PDB entry 7VOP | electron microscopy, 8.70 A resolution (very low resolution: no residue pairs are listed; an interface is given only as per-side residue counts) | chains D and I of the 32 polymer chains in the assembly

# Chain D
Name: Nucleoporin 160kDa
Organism: Xenopus laevis
UniProt: A0A6I8QA34 (A0A6I8QA34_XENTR); residues 24-1437 here correspond to UniProt positions 1-1414 (UniProt number = residue number - 23)
Chain sequence (1414 residues; row label = number of the first residue in the row):
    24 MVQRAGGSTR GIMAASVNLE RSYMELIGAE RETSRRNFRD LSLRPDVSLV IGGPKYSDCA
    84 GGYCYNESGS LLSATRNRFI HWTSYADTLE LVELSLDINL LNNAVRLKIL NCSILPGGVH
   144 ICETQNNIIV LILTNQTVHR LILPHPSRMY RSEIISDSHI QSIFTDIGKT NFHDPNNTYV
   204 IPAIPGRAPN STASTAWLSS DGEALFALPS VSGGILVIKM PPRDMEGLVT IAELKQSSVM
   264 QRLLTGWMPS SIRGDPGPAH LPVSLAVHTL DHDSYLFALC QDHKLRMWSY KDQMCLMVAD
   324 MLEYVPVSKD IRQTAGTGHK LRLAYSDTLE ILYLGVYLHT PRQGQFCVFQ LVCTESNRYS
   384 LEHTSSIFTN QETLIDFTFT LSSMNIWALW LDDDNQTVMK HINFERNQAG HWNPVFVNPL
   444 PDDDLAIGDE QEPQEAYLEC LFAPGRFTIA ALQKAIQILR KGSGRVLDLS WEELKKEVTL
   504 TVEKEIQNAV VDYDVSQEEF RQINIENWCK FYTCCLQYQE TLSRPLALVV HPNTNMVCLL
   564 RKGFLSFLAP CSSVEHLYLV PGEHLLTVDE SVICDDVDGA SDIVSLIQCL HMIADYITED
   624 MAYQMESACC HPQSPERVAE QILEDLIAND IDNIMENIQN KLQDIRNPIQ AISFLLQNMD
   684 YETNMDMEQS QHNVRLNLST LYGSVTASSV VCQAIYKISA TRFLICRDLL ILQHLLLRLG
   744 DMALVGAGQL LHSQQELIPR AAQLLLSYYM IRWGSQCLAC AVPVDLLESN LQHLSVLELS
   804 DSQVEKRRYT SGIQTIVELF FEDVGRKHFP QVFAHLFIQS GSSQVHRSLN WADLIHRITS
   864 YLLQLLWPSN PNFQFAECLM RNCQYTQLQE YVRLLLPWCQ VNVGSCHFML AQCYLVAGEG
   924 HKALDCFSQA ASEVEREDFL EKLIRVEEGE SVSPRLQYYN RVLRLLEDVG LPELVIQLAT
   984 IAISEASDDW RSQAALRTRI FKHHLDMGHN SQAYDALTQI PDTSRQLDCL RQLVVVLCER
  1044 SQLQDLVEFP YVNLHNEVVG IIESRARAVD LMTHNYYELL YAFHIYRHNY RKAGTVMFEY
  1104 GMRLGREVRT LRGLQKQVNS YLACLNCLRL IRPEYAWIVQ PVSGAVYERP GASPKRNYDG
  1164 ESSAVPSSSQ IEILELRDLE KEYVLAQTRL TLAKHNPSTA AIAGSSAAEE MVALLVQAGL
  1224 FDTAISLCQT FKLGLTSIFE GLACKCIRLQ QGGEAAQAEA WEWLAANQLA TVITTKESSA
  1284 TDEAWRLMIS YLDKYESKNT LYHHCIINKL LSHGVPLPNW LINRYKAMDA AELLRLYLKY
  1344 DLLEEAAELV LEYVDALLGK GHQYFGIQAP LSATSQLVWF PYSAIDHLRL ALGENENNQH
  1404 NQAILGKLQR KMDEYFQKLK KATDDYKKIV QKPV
Disordered / not traced: 24-38, 1433-1437

# Chain I
Name: outer Nup133
Organism: Xenopus laevis
UniProt: A0A1L8H1I9 (A0A1L8H1I9_XENLA); residues 1-1140 here = UniProt positions 1-1140
Chain sequence (1140 residues; row label = number of the first residue in the row):
     1 MFPSPRAQGM GSARRPFNSR LTGGRKALGP GVTASSSPSA LYSPVGRRVS ASGARSTPSR
    61 VYLHPAASET VNYNVQLFGS SLPVKVMEAL SNASADEPMA ACIHEGGWAW LACNDRLIIW
   121 KISHSSSAKL MVCKELPLPL SDSEWSADLV DICAQTGDPA AAQSVALMAA TPEGSSRYWP
   181 NILHEGTYIE SYTEFGSSLC AFVTAVKGNS FILSSEKNQL VRLTPDASGK MNQRVLPQGQ
   241 GMLSGIGRRV STLFGILSPA VESTLCSVLW DKGDCFYTLT DSSINKWDLD DTSESQVLNW
   301 DMSRVLREYI SDAIWGSESD YDDIKAGINI NYLSLNQNCD GLVILSAAWH PGDNPCQIYY
   361 TLVTVKDEGY NISDEITVEV TQFNPVFQAR GMQLCQLVVP NFSSQACYLY TQEMIFACST
   421 GTGRSTLPQE KIPFEAQGDN IVGAGSCEGW PVFFIRKSGM LTVVARETAS VLPEHMEESL
   481 SSVSKSSRQA VVKDSRPDQI AHDDKTKHLK AAFLRYCRKD ILGAQSMVDS LFSDSDMEPD
   541 DELDLAVNQI SVDLIDDYPA SDPRWAESVP EEAAGFSNTS LILLHQLEDK MKAHSFFVDF
   601 LHQVGLFSRL STCQTKGMLV ATRLLLSEHA EKLSAAIVLK NHHAKLPVLV NSAIQLALDK
   661 RMCTVPQNLT AADVYFREVS QMEIIFECLV DKEEADLEST SIDSVEWANI VVNVNTILKD
   721 MLHVACQYRQ SKNSLYKNES GIQEPEHVPW TASSGTAGIR SVVTRQHGII LKVYPQADSG
   781 LRTILIEQLA ALLNYLLDDY VTQLKSIDKL ANEERYNILE MEYAQKRSEL LSPLLILGQY
   841 AWASNLAEKY CDFDILVQIC EMTDNQSRLQ RYMTLFAEQN FSDFLFRWYL EKGKRGKLLS
   901 QPASQHGQLA AFLQAHDHLS WLHELNSQEF EKAHRTLQTL ANMETRYFCK KKTLLGLSKL
   961 AALASDFQED VLQEKVEEIA EQEHFLLHQE TLPKKLLEEK QLDLNAMPVL APFQLIQLYV
  1021 CEENKRANEN DFMKALDLLE YIGDDSEVDV EELKLEILCK AIKRDEWSAT DGKDDPIEAT
  1081 KDSIFVKVLQ NLLNKGIELK GYLPKAETLL QSEELNSLKT NSYFEFSLKA NYECYMKMQS
Disordered / not traced: 1-64

# Interface between chain D and chain I
At this resolution (9 A) residue pairs are not listed: 82 residues of chain D and 71 of chain I lie at the interface.

# Overview
82 residues of chain D face 71 of chain I across their interface.
Here chain D is Nucleoporin 160kDa and chain I is outer Nup133, both from Xenopus laevis. Entry 7VOP (Cryo-EM
structure of Xenopus laevis nuclear pore complex cytoplasmic ring subunit) was determined by electron
microscopy together with 7VCI from the same study.
